6LU7 - chains A and C; structure by X-ray diffraction, 2.16 A resolution.

[Chain A]
Molecule: 3C-like proteinase
From: Severe acute respiratory syndrome coronavirus 2
Notes: EC 3.4.22.69; fragment: 3C-like proteinase
UniProt: P0DTD1 (R1AB_SARS2); residues 1-306 here correspond to UniProt positions 3264-3569 (UniProt number = residue number + 3263)
Chain sequence (306 residues; each row starts with the number of its first residue):
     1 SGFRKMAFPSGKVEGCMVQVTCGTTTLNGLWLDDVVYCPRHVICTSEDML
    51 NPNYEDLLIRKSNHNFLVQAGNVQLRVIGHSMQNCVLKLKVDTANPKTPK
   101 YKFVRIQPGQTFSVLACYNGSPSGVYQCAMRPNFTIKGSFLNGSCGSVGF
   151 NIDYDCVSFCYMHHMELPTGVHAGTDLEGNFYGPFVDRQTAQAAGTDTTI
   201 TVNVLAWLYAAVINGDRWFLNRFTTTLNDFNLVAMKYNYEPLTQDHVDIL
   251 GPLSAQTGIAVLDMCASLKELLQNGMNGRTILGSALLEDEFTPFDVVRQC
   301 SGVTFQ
Swiss-Prot annotation at these positions:
  - active site: H41 (For 3CL-PRO activity), C145 (Nucleophile)
  - site: Q306 (Cleavage)
  - cross-link (Glycyl lysine isopeptide (Lys-Gly)): K5 (interchain with G-Cter in ubiquitin), K90 (interchain with G-Cter in ubiquitin)
What the authors report for this chain:
  - binding site for N-[(5-methylisoxazol-3-yl)carbonyl]alanyl-L-valyl-N~1~-((1R, 2Z)-4-(benzyloxy)-4-oxo-1-{[(3R)-2-oxopyrrolidin-3-yl]methyl}but-2-enyl)-L-leucinamide (chain C): S1, T24, T25, H41, M49, Y54, F140, L141, N142, C145, H163, H164 to P168, H172, D187, Q189 to A191, Q192
  - catalytic residues: C145

[Chain C]
Molecule: N-[(5-methylisoxazol-3-yl)carbonyl]alanyl-L-valyl-N~1~-((1R, 2Z)-4-(benzyloxy)-4-oxo-1-{[(3R)-2-oxopyrrolidin-3-yl]methyl}but-2-enyl)-L-leucinamide
Chain sequence (6 residues; numbered 1 to 6; the number before each row is that of its first residue):
     1 XAVLXX
Modified residues: 02J (5-methyl-1,2-oxazole-3-carboxylic acid) at position 1; PJE ((E,4S)-4-azanyl-5-[(3S)-2-oxidanylidenepyrrolidin-3-yl]pent-2-enoic acid) at position 5; 010 (phenylmethanol) at position 6

[How chain A and chain C interact]
Residue-residue contacts (34):
  T24(A) with 010_6(C)
  T25(A) with 010_6(C)
  T26(A) with 010_6(C)
  H41(A) with L4(C)
  M49(A) with L4(C), hydrophobic
  F140(A) with PJE_5(C)
  L141(A) with PJE_5(C)
  N142(A) with PJE_5(C); 010_6(C)
  G143(A) with PJE_5(C); 010_6(C), hydrogen bond (backbone-backbone)
  S144(A) with PJE_5(C)
  C145(A) with PJE_5(C), covalent bond
  H163(A) with PJE_5(C)
  H164(A) with L4(C); PJE_5(C), hydrogen bond (backbone-backbone)
  M165(A) with A2(C), hydrophobic; V3(C); L4(C), hydrophobic; PJE_5(C)
  E166(A) with A2(C); V3(C), hydrogen bond (backbone-backbone); PJE_5(C)
  P168(A) with 02J_1(C); A2(C)
  H172(A) with PJE_5(C)
  D187(A) with L4(C)
  Q189(A) with A2(C); V3(C); L4(C), hydrogen bond (side chain-backbone)
  T190(A) with 02J_1(C); A2(C), hydrogen bond (backbone-backbone)
  A191(A) with 02J_1(C)
  Q192(A) with A2(C)
Other interface residues (no listed pair), chain A (25 interface residues in all): Y54, L167, R188

[Summary]
25 residues of chain A face 6 of chain C across their interface; the contacts include 1 covalent bond and 5
hydrogen bonds. Polar contacts include Q189(A)-L4(C), G143(A)-010_6(C) and H164(A)-PJE_5(C). From the paper:
the catalytic residue C145(A); a binding site for N-[(5-methylisoxazol-3-yl)carbonyl]alanyl-L-valyl-N~1~-((1R,
2Z)-4-(benzyloxy)-4-oxo-1-{[(3R)-2-oxopyrrolidin-3-yl]methyl}but-2-enyl)-L-leucinamide (chain C) at S1(A),
T24(A) and T25(A) among others.
Chain A is 3C-like proteinase (Severe acute respiratory syndrome coronavirus 2) and chain C is
N-[(5-methylisoxazol-3-yl)carbonyl]alanyl-L-valyl-N~1~-((1R,
2Z)-4-(benzyloxy)-4-oxo-1-{[(3R)-2-oxopyrrolidin-3-yl]methyl}but-2-enyl)-L-leucinamide; the structure, The
crystal structure of COVID-19 main protease in complex with an inhibitor N3, was determined by X-ray
diffraction (same publication as 7BQY).
